PDB entry 8KB5 | electron microscopy, 2.26 A resolution | chains E and I of the 10 polymer chains in the assembly

== Chain E ==
Name: Histone H3.8
Source organism: Homo sapiens
Chain sequence (145 residues; each row starts with the number of its first residue; numbers below 1 keep their minus sign (Gly-3 is residue -3)):
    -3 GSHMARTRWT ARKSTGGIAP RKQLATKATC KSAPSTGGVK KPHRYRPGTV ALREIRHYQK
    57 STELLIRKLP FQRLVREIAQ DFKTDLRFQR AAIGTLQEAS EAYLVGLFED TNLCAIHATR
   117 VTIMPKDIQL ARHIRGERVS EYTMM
Disordered / not traced: -3 to 38, 136-141
Reported in the primary citation:
  - binding site for the 145-nt DNA strand (chain I): Arg86, Thr115

== Chain I ==
Molecule: 145-nt DNA strand
Source organism: synthetic construct
Sequence (145 nucleotides; each row starts with the number of its first residue; numbers below 1 keep their minus sign (DA-72 is residue -72)):
   -72 ATCACAATCC CGGTGCCGAG GCCGCTCAAT TGGTCGTAGA CAGCTCTAGC ACCGCTTAAA
   -12 CGCACGTACG GAATCCGTAC GTGCGTTTAA GCGGTGCTAG AGCTGTCTAC GACCAATTGA
    48 GCGGCCTCGG CACCGGGATT GTGAT

== Interface between chain E and chain I ==
Residue-residue contacts (24):
  His39(E) with DA-67(I), sugar contact
  Arg40(E) with DG8(I), base contact; DT9(I), hydrogen bond to the base; DG10(I), hydrogen bond to the sugar
  Tyr41(E) with DA-67(I), phosphate contact; DA-66(I), sugar contact; DT9(I), sugar contact; DG10(I), hydrogen bond to the phosphate
  Pro43(E) with DG8(I), phosphate contact; DT9(I), sugar contact
  Gly44(E) with DG8(I), phosphate contact; DT9(I), hydrogen bond to the phosphate
  Thr45(E) with DT9(I), phosphate contact
  Val46(E) with DT9(I), hydrogen bond to the phosphate
  Ala47(E) with DT9(I), hydrogen bond to the phosphate
  Arg49(E) with DA-66(I), sugar contact
  Arg63(E) with DA17(I), hydrogen bond to the sugar; DG18(I), phosphate contact
  Lys64(E) with DG18(I), hydrogen bond to the phosphate
  Leu65(E) with DA17(I), sugar contact; DG18(I), hydrogen bond to the phosphate
  Pro66(E) with DA17(I), phosphate contact
  Arg69(E) with DA17(I), salt bridge to the phosphate
  Arg83(E) with DG27(I), sugar contact
Also at the interface, not in a pair above, chain E (16 interface residues in all): Arg42
Also at the interface, not in a pair above, chain I (10 interface residues in all): DT-65, DA26

== In short ==
16 residues of chain E and 10 residues of chain I are in contact; the contacts include 9 hydrogen bonds and 1
salt bridge. Polar contacts include Arg40(E)-DT9(I), Arg40(E)-DG10(I) and Arg63(E)-DA17(I). The paper reports
a binding site for the 145-nt DNA strand (chain I) at Arg86(E) and Thr115(E).
Here chain E is Histone H3.8 (Homo sapiens) and chain I is a 145-nt DNA strand (synthetic construct). Entry
8KB5 (Cryo-EM structure of the human nucleosome containing H3.8) was determined by electron microscopy.
